Entry 2HP6 (X-ray diffraction, 2.20 A resolution); this record covers chains A and B.

[Chain A (and B)]
Molecule: Beta-lactamase PSE-2
Organism: Pseudomonas aeruginosa
Notes: EC 3.5.2.6; chain B of this document is another copy of the same molecule, construct and numbering; everything in this record applies to it too
UniProt: P14489 (BLP2_PSEAE); residues 20-266 here = UniProt positions 20-266
Sequence (248 residues; numbered 19 to 266; the number before each row is that of its first residue):
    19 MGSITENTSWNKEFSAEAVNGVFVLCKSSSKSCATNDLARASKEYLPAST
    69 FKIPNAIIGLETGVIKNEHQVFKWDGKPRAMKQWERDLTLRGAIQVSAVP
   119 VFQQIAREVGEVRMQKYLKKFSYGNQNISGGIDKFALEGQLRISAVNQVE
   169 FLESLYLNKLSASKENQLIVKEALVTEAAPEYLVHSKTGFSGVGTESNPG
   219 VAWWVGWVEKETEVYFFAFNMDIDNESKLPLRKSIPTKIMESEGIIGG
Disordered / not traced: 19-20, 265-266 (chain B: 266)
Cystine bridges: Cys-44/Cys-51
Sequence notes: cloning artifact (19); engineered mutation Ala-154 (Trp in P14489)
Curated features (UniProtKB/Swiss-Prot):
  - active site: Ser-67 (Acyl-ester intermediate)
  - binding site (a beta-lactam): Ser-115, Thr-206, Phe-208, Arg-250
  - modified residue: Lys-70 (N6-carboxylysine)

[How chain A and chain B interact]
Pairs across the interface (45):
  Glu-86(A) with Asn-176(B), hydrogen bond; Lys-182(B), salt bridge; Leu-186(B); Lys-189(B), salt bridge
  His-87(A) with Tyr-174(B), hydrogen bond (side chain-backbone); Leu-175(B); Asn-176(B)
  Arg-104(A) with Glu-229(B), salt bridge
  Asp-105(A) with Thr-230(B)
  Leu-106(A) with Thr-230(B)
  Thr-107(A) with Glu-229(B); Thr-230(B)
  Arg-109(A) with Ala-197(B), hydrogen bond (side chain-backbone); Leu-201(B)
  Tyr-174(A) with His-87(B), hydrogen bond (backbone-side chain)
  Asn-176(A) with Glu-86(B), hydrogen bond
  Lys-182(A) with Glu-86(B), salt bridge; Glu-183(B), salt bridge; Ile-187(B)
  Glu-183(A) with Lys-182(B); Leu-186(B)
  Leu-186(A) with Glu-86(B); Glu-183(B); Leu-186(B), hydrophobic; Ile-187(B), hydrophobic
  Ile-187(A) with Lys-182(B); Leu-186(B), hydrophobic
  Lys-189(A) with Glu-190(B)
  Glu-190(A) with Lys-189(B); Glu-190(B), hydrogen bond (backbone-side chain); Val-193(B); His-203(B), salt bridge
  Thr-194(A) with Ala-196(B)
  Ala-196(A) with Arg-109(B); Val-193(B), hydrophobic; Thr-194(B); Glu-195(B)
  Ala-197(A) with Arg-109(B)
  Leu-201(A) with Arg-109(B)
  His-203(A) with Glu-190(B), salt bridge
  Glu-229(A) with Arg-104(B), salt bridge; Thr-107(B)
  Thr-230(A) with Val-89(B); Asp-105(B); Thr-107(B)
Other interface residues (no listed pair), chain A (30 interface residues in all): Asn-85, Val-89, Gln-113, Leu-175, Val-193, Glu-195, Tyr-200, Glu-227
Other interface residues (no listed pair), chain B (28 interface residues in all): Asn-85, Leu-106, Pro-198

[In short]
30 residues of chain A face 28 of chain B across their interface, with 6 hydrogen bonds and 8 salt bridges.
Polar pairs include Glu-86(A)/Lys-182(B), Glu-86(A)/Lys-189(B) and Arg-104(A)/Glu-229(B). UniProt lists
active-site residue Ser-67(A) and 4 beta-lactam-binding residues on chain A.
Chain A and chain B are both Beta-lactamase PSE-2 (Pseudomonas aeruginosa); the structure, Crystal structure
of the OXA-10 W154A mutant at pH 7.5, was determined by X-ray diffraction, deposited together with 2WGI, 2RL3,
2HP5, 2HP9 and 2HPB.
